PDB entry 6H3J | electron microscopy, 3.70 A resolution | chains A and C of the 3 polymer chains in the assembly

# Chain A
Protein: Protein involved in gliding motility SprA
From: Flavobacterium johnsoniae
Reference sequence: A0A1M5G5I4 (A0A1M5G5I4_FLAJO); residue numbers follow UniProt; this construct covers 1-2403
Sequence (2403 residues; numbered 1 to 2403; the number before each row is that of its first residue):
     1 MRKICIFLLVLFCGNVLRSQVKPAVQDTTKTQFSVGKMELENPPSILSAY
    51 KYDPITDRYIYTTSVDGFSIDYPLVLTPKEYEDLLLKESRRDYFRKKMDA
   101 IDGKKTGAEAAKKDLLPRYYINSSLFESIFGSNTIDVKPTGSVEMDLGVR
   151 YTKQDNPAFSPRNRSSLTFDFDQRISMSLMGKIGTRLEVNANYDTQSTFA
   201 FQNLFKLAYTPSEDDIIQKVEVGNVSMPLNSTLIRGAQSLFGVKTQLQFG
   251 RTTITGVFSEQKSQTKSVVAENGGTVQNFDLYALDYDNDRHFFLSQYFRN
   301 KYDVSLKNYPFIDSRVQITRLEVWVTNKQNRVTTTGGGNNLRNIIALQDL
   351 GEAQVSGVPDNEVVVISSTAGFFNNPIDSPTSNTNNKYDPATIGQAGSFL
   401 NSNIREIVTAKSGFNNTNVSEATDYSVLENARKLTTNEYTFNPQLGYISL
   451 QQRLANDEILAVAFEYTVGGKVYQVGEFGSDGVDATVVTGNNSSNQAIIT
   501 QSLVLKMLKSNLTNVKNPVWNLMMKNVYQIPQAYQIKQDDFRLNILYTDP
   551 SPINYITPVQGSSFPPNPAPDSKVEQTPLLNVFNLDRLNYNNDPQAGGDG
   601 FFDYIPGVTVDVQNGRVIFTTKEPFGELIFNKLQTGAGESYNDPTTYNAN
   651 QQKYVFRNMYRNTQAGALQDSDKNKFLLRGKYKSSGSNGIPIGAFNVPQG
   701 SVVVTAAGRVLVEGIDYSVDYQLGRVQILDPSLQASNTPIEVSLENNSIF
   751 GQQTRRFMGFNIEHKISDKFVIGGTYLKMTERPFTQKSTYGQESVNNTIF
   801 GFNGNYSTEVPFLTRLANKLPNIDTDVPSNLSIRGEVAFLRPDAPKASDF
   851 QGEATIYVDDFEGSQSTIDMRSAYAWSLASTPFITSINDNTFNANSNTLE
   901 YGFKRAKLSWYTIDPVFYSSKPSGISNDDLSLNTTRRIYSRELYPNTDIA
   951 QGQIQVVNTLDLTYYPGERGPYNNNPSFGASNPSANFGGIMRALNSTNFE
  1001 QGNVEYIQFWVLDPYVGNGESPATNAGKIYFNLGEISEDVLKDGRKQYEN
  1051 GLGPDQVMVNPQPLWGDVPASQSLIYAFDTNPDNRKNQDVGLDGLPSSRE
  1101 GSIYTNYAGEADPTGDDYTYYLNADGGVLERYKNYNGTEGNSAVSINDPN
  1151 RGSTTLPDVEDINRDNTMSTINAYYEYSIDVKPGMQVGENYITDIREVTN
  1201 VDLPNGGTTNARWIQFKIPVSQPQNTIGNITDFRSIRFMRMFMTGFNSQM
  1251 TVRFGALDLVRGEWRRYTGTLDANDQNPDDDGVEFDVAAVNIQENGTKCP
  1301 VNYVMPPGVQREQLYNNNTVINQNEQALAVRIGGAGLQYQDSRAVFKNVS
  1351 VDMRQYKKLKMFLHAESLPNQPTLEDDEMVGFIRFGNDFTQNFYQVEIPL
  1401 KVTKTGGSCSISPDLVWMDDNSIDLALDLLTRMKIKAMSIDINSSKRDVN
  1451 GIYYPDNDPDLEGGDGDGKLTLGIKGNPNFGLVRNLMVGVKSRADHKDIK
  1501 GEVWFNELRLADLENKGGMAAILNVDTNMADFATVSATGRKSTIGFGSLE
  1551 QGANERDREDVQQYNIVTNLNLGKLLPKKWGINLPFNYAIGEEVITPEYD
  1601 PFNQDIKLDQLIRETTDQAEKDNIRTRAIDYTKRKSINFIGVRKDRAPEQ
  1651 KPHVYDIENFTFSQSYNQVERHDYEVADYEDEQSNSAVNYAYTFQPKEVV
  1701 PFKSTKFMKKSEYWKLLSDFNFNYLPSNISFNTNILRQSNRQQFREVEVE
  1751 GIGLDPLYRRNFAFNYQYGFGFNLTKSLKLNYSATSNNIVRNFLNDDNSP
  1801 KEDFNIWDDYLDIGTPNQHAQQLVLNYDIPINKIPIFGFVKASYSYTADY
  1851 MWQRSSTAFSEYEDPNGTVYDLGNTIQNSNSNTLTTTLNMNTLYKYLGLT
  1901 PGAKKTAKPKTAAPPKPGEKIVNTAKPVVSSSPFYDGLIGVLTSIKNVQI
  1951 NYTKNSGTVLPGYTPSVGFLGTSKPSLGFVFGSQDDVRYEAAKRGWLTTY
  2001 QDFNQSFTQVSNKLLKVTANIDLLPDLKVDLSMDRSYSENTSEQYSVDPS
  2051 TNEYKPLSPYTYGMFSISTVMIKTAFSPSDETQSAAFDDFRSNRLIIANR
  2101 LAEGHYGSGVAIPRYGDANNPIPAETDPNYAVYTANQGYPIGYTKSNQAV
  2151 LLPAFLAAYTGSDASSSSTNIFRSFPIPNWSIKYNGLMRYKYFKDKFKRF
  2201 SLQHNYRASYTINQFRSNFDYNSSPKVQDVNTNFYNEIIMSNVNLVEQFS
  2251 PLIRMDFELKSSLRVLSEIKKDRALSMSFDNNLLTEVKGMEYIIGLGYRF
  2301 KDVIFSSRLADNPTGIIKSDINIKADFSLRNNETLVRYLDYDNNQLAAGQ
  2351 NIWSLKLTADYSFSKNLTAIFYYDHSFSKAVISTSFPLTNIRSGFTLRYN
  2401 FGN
Unresolved in the structure: 1-133, 261-275, 636-638, 684-753, 783-794, 843-855, 947-954, 1112-1113, 1268-1282, 1311-1324, 1460-1468, 1648-1654, 1695-1723, 1748-1752, 1794-1803, 1893-1942, 2190-2194, 2303-2317
Construct notes: conflict Thr1114 (Ala in A0A1M5G5I4)

# Chain C
Protein: Plug
From: Flavobacterium johnsoniae
Reference sequence: A5FJ36 (A5FJ36_FLAJ1); numbering as in UniProt (aligned over 1-419)
Sequence (419 residues; each row starts with the number of its first residue):
     1 MPKFLYQSLIALLIFTSAKAQEIQTEVVPPYNIKTVTFVQNGNNVVPIFE
    51 LNSTFEFQFDDLFGNEANYYFEITHCDYNWKPSDIPKTDYLRGFDGQRIM
   101 DYSNSFNTLQVYSHYRLPFPNQFTTQIRLSGNYILKILNEDKEVVLSRKF
   151 IVYEEHCTVGAQVKRTRNLSNINYKQNLDFTIASNDITFQTPTQNVKVLL
   201 LQNGNFNTAIKNIPPQYTIGNQLVYKYDAETQFWGGNEFLYFENKDIRAA
   251 NNNVGRIGSNNDIYNAYLYTNAARGNQIYTNYQDVNGNFVVKNINGADNS
   301 IEADYAWVYFTLSAPAFRMNKDIYITGIFNNYSLSPEYKMDYNTDKAVFE
   351 KAVMIKQGFTNYQYTVADKKGNIDLENAIDGNFYQTENEYTILVYYKESI
   401 DRYQRVIGKGNANSINIVN
Unresolved in the structure: 1-22

# Interface between chain A and chain C
Pairs across the interface - 154 pairs, chain A then chain C:
  Lys138(A) - Tyr269(C)  hydrogen bond
  Thr140(A) - Ala250(C)  hydrogen bond (side chain-backbone)
  Thr140(A) - Tyr269(C)
  Gly141(A) - Ala250(C)
  Met180(A) - Tyr269(C)  hydrophobic
  Asn192(A) - Tyr241(C)
  Asn192(A) - Asn252(C)  hydrogen bond
  Asp194(A) - Asn251(C)
  Ser197(A) - Glu243(C)
  Thr198(A) - Glu243(C)  hydrogen bond
  Thr198(A) - Lys245(C)  hydrogen bond
  Thr198(A) - Lys292(C)
  Phe199(A) - Val285(C)  hydrophobic
  Phe199(A) - Val290(C)  hydrophobic
  Phe199(A) - Phe359(C)  hydrophobic
  Phe201(A) - Gln283(C)
  Phe201(A) - Asp284(C)
  Phe201(A) - Val285(C)  hydrophobic
  Phe201(A) - Phe359(C)  hydrophobic
  Gln202(A) - Tyr241(C)
  Gln202(A) - Glu243(C)  hydrogen bond
  Gln202(A) - Asn252(C)  hydrogen bond
  Gln202(A) - Phe359(C)
  Lys206(A) - Thr280(C)
  Lys206(A) - Asn281(C)  hydrogen bond (side chain-backbone)
  Gln218(A) - Ile278(C)
  Lys219(A) - Ile278(C)
  Asn224(A) - Asn281(C)
  Ser226(A) - Asn281(C)
  Leu229(A) - Gln385(C)
  Leu229(A) - Ile417(C)  hydrophobic
  Asn230(A) - Tyr384(C)
  Asn230(A) - Asn419(C)  hydrogen bond (backbone-side chain)
  Ser231(A) - Asn419(C)
  Thr232(A) - Val418(C)
  Thr232(A) - Asn419(C)
  Arg235(A) - Asn416(C)  hydrogen bond (side chain-backbone)
  Arg235(A) - Ile417(C)  hydrogen bond (side chain-backbone)
  Arg235(A) - Val418(C)
  Gln238(A) - Asn281(C)
  Ser239(A) - Asn281(C)  hydrogen bond
  Gln246(A) - Ile278(C)
  Asp539(A) - Asn185(C)
  Asp768(A) - Leu169(C)
  Lys769(A) - Leu169(C)
  Ser807(A) - Arg167(C)  hydrogen bond (side chain-backbone)
  Glu809(A) - Asn168(C)
  Ser832(A) - Arg167(C)
  Arg834(A) - Arg165(C)
  Arg834(A) - Thr166(C)  hydrogen bond (side chain-backbone)
  Arg834(A) - Arg167(C)
  Arg834(A) - Asn419(C)  hydrogen bond (side chain-backbone)
  Glu836(A) - Asn419(C)
  Asp1526(A) - Arg167(C)  salt bridge
  Thr1534(A) - Tyr217(C)  hydrogen bond (backbone-side chain)
  Ser1536(A) - Tyr217(C)
  Ser1536(A) - Lys226(C)
  Val1567(A) - Tyr217(C)  hydrogen bond (backbone-side chain)
  Val1567(A) - Ile219(C)  hydrophobic
  Thr1568(A) - Tyr217(C)
  Asn1569(A) - Gln216(C)  hydrogen bond (side chain-backbone)
  Asn1569(A) - Tyr217(C)
  Asn1587(A) - Tyr217(C)  hydrogen bond (side chain-backbone)
  Asn1587(A) - Thr218(C)  hydrogen bond (side chain-backbone)
  Asn1587(A) - Ile219(C)
  Ala1589(A) - Ile219(C)  hydrophobic
  Ser1636(A) - Ile219(C)  hydrogen bond (side chain-backbone)
  Asn1638(A) - Thr218(C)  hydrogen bond (side chain-backbone)
  Asn1638(A) - Ile219(C)
  Asn1638(A) - Gly220(C)
  Ile1640(A) - Thr193(C)
  Ile1640(A) - Thr218(C)
  Arg1643(A) - Gln194(C)
  Thr1661(A) - Thr191(C)  hydrogen bond
  Asn1667(A) - Ile219(C)  hydrogen bond (side chain-backbone)
  Asn1667(A) - Gly220(C)
  Asn1689(A) - Thr191(C)  hydrogen bond
  Ala1691(A) - Ser399(C)
  Ser1730(A) - Ser399(C)
  Ser1730(A) - Ile400(C)
  Asn1732(A) - Gln190(C)  hydrogen bond
  Gln1767(A) - Ile400(C)
  Lys1779(A) - Asp84(C)  hydrogen bond (side chain-backbone)
  Lys1779(A) - Arg402(C)
  Asn1781(A) - Arg402(C)  hydrogen bond
  Asn1826(A) - Pro86(C)
  Ser1843(A) - Thr88(C)
  Ser1845(A) - Thr88(C)  hydrogen bond
  Thr1883(A) - Thr88(C)
  Thr1885(A) - Thr88(C)
  Gln1949(A) - Phe94(C)
  Gln1949(A) - Gly96(C)
  Gln1949(A) - Gln97(C)  hydrogen bond
  Asn1951(A) - Gly93(C)
  Asn1951(A) - Phe94(C)
  Lys2016(A) - Phe94(C)
  Lys2016(A) - Gln122(C)  hydrogen bond (side chain-backbone)
  Lys2016(A) - Phe123(C)  hydrogen bond (side chain-backbone)
  Lys2016(A) - Thr125(C)
  Thr2018(A) - Phe94(C)
  Thr2018(A) - Gln97(C)
  Asn2020(A) - Gln97(C)
  Lys2028(A) - Asn68(C)  hydrogen bond
  Asp2030(A) - Arg98(C)  salt bridge
  Ser2181(A) - Arg98(C)
  Lys2183(A) - Tyr102(C)  hydrogen bond
  Asn2185(A) - Glu66(C)
  Arg2199(A) - Gly64(C)
  Arg2199(A) - Asn104(C)
  Ser2201(A) - Glu66(C)  hydrogen bond
  Arg2207(A) - Met100(C)
  Arg2207(A) - Gln122(C)  hydrogen bond
  Asp2256(A) - Glu66(C)
  Asp2256(A) - Asn104(C)
  Glu2258(A) - Val111(C)
  Arg2264(A) - Ser105(C)  hydrogen bond (side chain-backbone)
  Arg2264(A) - Phe106(C)
  Arg2264(A) - Asn107(C)
  Arg2264(A) - Thr108(C)  hydrogen bond (side chain-backbone)
  Arg2264(A) - Val111(C)
  Leu2296(A) - Phe106(C)
  Gly2297(A) - Asn107(C)
  Arg2299(A) - Asn107(C)  hydrogen bond (backbone-side chain)
  Arg2299(A) - Thr108(C)
  Arg2299(A) - Leu109(C)
  Arg2299(A) - Arg248(C)
  Arg2299(A) - Tyr264(C)
  Arg2299(A) - Asp304(C)  salt bridge
  Lys2301(A) - Leu109(C)
  Lys2301(A) - Ser259(C)  hydrogen bond
  Lys2301(A) - Asn261(C)
  Lys2301(A) - Asp262(C)  hydrogen bond (side chain-backbone)
  Asp2320(A) - Arg248(C)  salt bridge
  Asp2320(A) - Tyr264(C)
  Asn2322(A) - Asn107(C)  hydrogen bond
  Ile2323(A) - Asn107(C)  hydrogen bond (backbone-side chain)
  Lys2324(A) - Phe106(C)
  Lys2324(A) - Asn107(C)
  Lys2324(A) - Glu302(C)  salt bridge
  Asp2360(A) - Arg248(C)  salt bridge
  Asp2360(A) - Asn295(C)
  Ser2362(A) - Arg248(C)
  Lys2365(A) - Ile257(C)  hydrogen bond (side chain-backbone)
  Thr2368(A) - Arg248(C)
  Ile2370(A) - Asn295(C)
  Arg2398(A) - Asp246(C)  salt bridge
  Arg2398(A) - Ile294(C)
  Arg2398(A) - Asn295(C)  hydrogen bond
  Asn2400(A) - Arg248(C)
  Asn2400(A) - Ala249(C)
  Gly2402(A) - Ala250(C)
  Asn2403(A) - Arg248(C)  hydrogen bond (side chain-backbone)
  Asn2403(A) - Ala249(C)  hydrogen bond (side chain-backbone)
  Asn2403(A) - Ala250(C)
Also at the interface, not in a pair above, chain A (101 interface residues in all): Gln196, Asp540, Asn805, Ser1783, Lys1946, Ile1950, Ser2032, Gln2203, Gly2295, Tyr2298
Also at the interface, not in a pair above, chain C (86 interface residues in all): Glu140, Ile172, Pro192, Gly255, Arg256, Asn260, Ile263, Tyr282, Ser414, Ile415

# Overview
101 residues of chain A and 86 residues of chain C are in contact, with 47 hydrogen bonds and 7 salt bridges.
Polar contacts include Asp1526(A)-Arg167(C), Asp2030(A)-Arg98(C) and Arg2299(A)-Asp304(C).
Chain A is Protein involved in gliding motility SprA and chain C is Plug, both from Flavobacterium johnsoniae;
the structure, Structural snapshots of the Type 9 protein translocon Plug-complex, was determined by electron
microscopy (same publication as 6H3I).
